Entry 8HGS (electron microscopy, 3.81 A resolution); this record covers chains A and B of the 4 polymer chains in the assembly.

[Chain A (and B)]
Molecule: Epidermal growth factor receptor
From: Homo sapiens
Notes: EC 2.7.10.1; chain B of this document is another copy of the same molecule, construct and numbering; everything in this record applies to it too
Reference sequence: P00533 (EGFR_HUMAN); numbering as in UniProt (aligned over 1-683)
Sequence (736 residues; row label = number of the first residue in the row):
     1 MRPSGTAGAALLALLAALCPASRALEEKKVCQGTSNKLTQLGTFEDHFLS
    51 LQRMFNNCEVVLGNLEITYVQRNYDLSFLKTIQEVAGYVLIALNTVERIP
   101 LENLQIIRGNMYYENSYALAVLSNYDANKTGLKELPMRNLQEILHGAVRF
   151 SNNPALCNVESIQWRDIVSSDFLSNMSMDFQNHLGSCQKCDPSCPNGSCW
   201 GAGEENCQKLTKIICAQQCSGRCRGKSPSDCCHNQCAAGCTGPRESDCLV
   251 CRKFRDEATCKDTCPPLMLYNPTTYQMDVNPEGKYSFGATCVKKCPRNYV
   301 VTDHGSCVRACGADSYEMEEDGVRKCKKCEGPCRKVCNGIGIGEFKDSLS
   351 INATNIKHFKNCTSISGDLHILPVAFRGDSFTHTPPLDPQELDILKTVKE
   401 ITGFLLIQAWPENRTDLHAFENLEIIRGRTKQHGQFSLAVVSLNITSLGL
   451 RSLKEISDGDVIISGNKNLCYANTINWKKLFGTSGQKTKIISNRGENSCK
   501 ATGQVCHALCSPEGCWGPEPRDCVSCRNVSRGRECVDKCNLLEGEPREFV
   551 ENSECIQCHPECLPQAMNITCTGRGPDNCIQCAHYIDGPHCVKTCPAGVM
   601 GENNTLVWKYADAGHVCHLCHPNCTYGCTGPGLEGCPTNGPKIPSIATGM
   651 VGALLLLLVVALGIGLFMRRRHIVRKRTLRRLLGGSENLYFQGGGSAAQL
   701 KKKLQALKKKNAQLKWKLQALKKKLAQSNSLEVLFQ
Not modelled in the structure: 1-26, 620-736
Disulfides: Cys-31/Cys-58, Cys-157/Cys-187, Cys-190/Cys-199, Cys-194/Cys-207, Cys-215/Cys-223, Cys-219/Cys-231, Cys-232/Cys-240, Cys-236/Cys-248, Cys-251/Cys-260, Cys-264/Cys-291, Cys-295/Cys-307, Cys-311/Cys-326, Cys-329/Cys-333, Cys-337/Cys-362, Cys-470/Cys-499, Cys-506/Cys-515, Cys-510/Cys-523, Cys-526/Cys-535, Cys-539/Cys-555, Cys-558/Cys-571, Cys-562/Cys-579, Cys-582/Cys-591, Cys-595/Cys-617
Glycans and other covalent adducts: N-acetylglucosamine (NAG) linked to Asn-56, Asn-175; glycan linked to Asn-352
Differences from the reference sequence: expression tag (684-736)
UniProt features mapped onto this chain:
  - modified residue: Ser-229 (Phosphoserine), Thr-678 (Phosphothreonine)
  - glycosylation (N-linked (GlcNAc...) asparagine): Asn-56 (complex), Asn-73, Asn-128, Asn-175, Asn-196, Asn-352, Asn-361, Asn-413, Asn-444, Asn-528, Asn-568, Asn-603, Asn-623 (high mannose)
  - natural variant: Val-30 to Arg-297 (deletion: Variant EGFR vIII), Gly-428 (G428D: In NNCIS)
  - mutagenesis: Tyr-275 (Y275A: Strongly reduced autophosphorylation and activation of downstream kinases; when associated with A-309), Phe-287 (F287A: Strongly reduced autophosphorylation and activation of downstream kinases; when associated with A-309), Arg-309 (R309S: Strongly reduced autophosphorylation and activation of downstream kinases; when associated with A-275. Strongly reduced autophosphorylation and activation of downstream kinases ...), Arg-429 (R429E: Abolishes autophosphorylation and activation of downstream kinases), Asp-587 to His-590 (Decreases intramolecular interactions and facilitates EGF binding), Asp-587 (D587A: Increased EGF binding; when associated with A-590 and A-609), His-590 (H590A: Increased EGF binding; when associated with A-587; A-590 and A-609), Lys-609 (K609A: Decreases intramolecular interactions and facilitates EGF binding. Increased EGF binding; when associated with A-587; A-590 and A-609)
What the authors report for this chain:
  - self-association interface (contacts with another copy of this molecule): Pro-266 to Pro-281
  - self-association interface (contacts with another copy of this molecule); pairs are residue here / residue on that copy: Tyr-275/Arg-309 (cation-pi contact) (citing earlier work)

[How chain A and chain B interact]
Residue-residue contacts (48; chain A residue first):
  Asn-110(A) with Thr-273(B), hydrogen bond
  Gln-217(A) with Arg-244(B)
  Gln-218(A) with Ser-229(B); Pro-243(B); Arg-244(B), hydrogen bond (backbone-side chain)
  Cys-219(A) with Arg-244(B)
  Ser-220(A) with Arg-244(B)
  Ser-229(A) with Gln-218(B)
  Pro-243(A) with Gln-218(B)
  Arg-244(A) with Gln-218(B), hydrogen bond (side chain-backbone); Ser-220(B)
  Phe-254(A) with Tyr-270(B), hydrophobic
  Met-268(A) with His-304(B)
  Tyr-270(A) with Phe-254(B), hydrophobic; Ser-286(B), hydrogen bond (side chain-backbone); Phe-287(B); Gly-288(B), hydrogen bond (side chain-backbone); Ser-306(B); Cys-307(B), hydrogen bond (side chain-backbone); Val-308(B), hydrophobic
  Pro-272(A) with Gly-288(B)
  Thr-273(A) with Asn-110(B), hydrogen bond
  Tyr-275(A) with Phe-287(B), hydrophobic; Gly-288(B); Val-308(B); Arg-309(B), hydrogen bond (backbone-backbone)
  Gln-276(A) with Arg-309(B); Ala-310(B), hydrogen bond (side chain-backbone)
  Met-277(A) with Ser-306(B), hydrogen bond; Val-308(B), hydrophobic
  Ser-286(A) with Tyr-270(B), hydrogen bond (backbone-side chain)
  Phe-287(A) with Tyr-270(B); Tyr-275(B), hydrophobic
  Gly-288(A) with Tyr-270(B), hydrogen bond (backbone-side chain); Pro-272(B); Tyr-275(B)
  Asp-303(A) with His-304(B), hydrogen bond (backbone-side chain)
  His-304(A) with Met-268(B); Asp-303(B), hydrogen bond (side chain-backbone); His-304(B)
  Ser-306(A) with Tyr-270(B); Met-277(B)
  Cys-307(A) with Tyr-270(B), hydrogen bond (backbone-side chain)
  Val-308(A) with Tyr-275(B); Met-277(B), hydrophobic
  Arg-309(A) with Tyr-275(B), hydrogen bond (backbone-backbone); Gln-276(B)
  Ala-310(A) with Gln-276(B), hydrogen bond (backbone-side chain)
Other interface residues (no listed pair), chain A (33 interface residues in all): Pro-228, Thr-263, Thr-274, Ala-289, Lys-327, Lys-328, Leu-606
Other interface residues (no listed pair), chain B (33 interface residues in all): Gln-217, Cys-219, Thr-263, Thr-274, Ala-289, Cys-311, Lys-327, Lys-328, Leu-606

[In short]
The chain A/chain B interface involves 33 residues from each chain, with 17 hydrogen bonds. Polar contacts
include Asn-110(A)/Thr-273(B), Gln-218(A)/Arg-244(B) and Tyr-270(A)/Ser-286(B). Covalently linked
N-acetylglucosamine: at Asn-56(A) and Asn-175(A). Curated annotation (UniProt) lists 10 mutagenesis sites on
chain A. The paper reports a self-association interface involving Pro-266(A), Tyr-275(A) and Arg-309(A).
Both chains are Epidermal growth factor receptor (Homo sapiens). Entry 8HGS (The EGF-bound EGFR ectodomain
homodimer) was determined by electron microscopy together with 8HGO and 8HGP from the same study.
